PDB entry 7X95 | electron microscopy, 3.90 A resolution | chains A and L of the 3 polymer chains in the assembly

[Chain A]
Molecule: Spike glycoprotein
Source organism: Severe acute respiratory syndrome coronavirus 2
UniProtKB: P0DTC2 (SPIKE_SARS2); residues 1-1208 here = UniProt positions 1-1208
Sequence (1278 residues; each row starts with the number of its first residue):
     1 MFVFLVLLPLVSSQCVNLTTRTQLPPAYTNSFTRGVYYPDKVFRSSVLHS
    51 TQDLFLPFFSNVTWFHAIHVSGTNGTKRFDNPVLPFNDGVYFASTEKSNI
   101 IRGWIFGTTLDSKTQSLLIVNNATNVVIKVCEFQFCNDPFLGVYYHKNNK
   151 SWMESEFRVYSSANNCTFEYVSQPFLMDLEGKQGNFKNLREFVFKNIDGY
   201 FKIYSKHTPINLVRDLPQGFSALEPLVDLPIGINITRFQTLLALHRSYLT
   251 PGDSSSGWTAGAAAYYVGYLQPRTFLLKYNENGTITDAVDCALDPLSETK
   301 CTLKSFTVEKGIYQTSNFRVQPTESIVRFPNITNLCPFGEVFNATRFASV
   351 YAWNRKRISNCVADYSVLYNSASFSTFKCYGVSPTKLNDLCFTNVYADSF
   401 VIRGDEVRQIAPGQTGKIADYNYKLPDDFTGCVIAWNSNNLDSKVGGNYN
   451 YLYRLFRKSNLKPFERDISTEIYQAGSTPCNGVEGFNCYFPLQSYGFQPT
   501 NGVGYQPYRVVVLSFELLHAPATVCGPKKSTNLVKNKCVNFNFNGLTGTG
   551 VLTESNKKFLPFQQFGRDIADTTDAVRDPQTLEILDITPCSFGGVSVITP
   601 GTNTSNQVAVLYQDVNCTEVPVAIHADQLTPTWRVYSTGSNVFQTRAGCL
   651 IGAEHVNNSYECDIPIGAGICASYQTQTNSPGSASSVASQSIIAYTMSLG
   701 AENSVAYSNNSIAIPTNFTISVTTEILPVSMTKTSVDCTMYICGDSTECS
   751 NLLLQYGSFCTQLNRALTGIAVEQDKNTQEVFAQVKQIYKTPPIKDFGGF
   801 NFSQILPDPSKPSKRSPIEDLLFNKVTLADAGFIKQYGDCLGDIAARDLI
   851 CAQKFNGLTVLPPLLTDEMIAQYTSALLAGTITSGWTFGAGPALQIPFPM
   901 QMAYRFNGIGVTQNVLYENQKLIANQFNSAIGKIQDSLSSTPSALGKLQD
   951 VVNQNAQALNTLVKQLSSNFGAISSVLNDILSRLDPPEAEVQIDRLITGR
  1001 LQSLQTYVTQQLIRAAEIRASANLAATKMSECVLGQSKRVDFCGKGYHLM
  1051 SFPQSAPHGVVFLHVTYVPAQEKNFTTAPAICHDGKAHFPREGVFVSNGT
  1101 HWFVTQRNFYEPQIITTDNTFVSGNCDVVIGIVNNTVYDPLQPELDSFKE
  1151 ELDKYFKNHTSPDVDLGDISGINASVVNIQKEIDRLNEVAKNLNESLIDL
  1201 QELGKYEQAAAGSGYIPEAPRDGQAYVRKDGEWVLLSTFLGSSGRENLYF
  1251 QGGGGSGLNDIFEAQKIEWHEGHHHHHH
Unresolved in the structure: 1-331, 529-1278
Differences from the reference sequence: engineered mutation Gly682 (Arg in P0DTC2), Ser683 (Arg in P0DTC2), Ser685 (Arg in P0DTC2), Pro817 (Phe in P0DTC2), Pro892 (Ala in P0DTC2), Pro899 (Ala in P0DTC2), Pro942 (Ala in P0DTC2), Pro986 (Lys in P0DTC2), Pro987 (Val in P0DTC2); expression tag (1209-1278)
Disulfides: Cys336-Cys361, Cys379-Cys432, Cys391-Cys525, Cys480-Cys488
Covalently attached groups: N-acetylglucosamine (NAG) linked to Asn343
Swiss-Prot annotation at these positions:
  - region: Asn280 to Cys301 (Putative superantigen), Arg403 to Asp405 (Integrin-binding motif), Asn448 to Phe456 (Immunodominant HLA epitope recognized by the CD8+), Pro681, Ala684 (Putative superantigen), Ser816 to Tyr837 (Fusion peptide 1), Lys835 to Phe855 (Fusion peptide 2), Asp1163 to Glu1202 (Heptad repeat 2)
  - site: Arg815, Ser816 (Cleavage)
  - glycosylation: Asn17 (N-linked (GlcNAc...) (complex) asparagine), Asn61 (N-linked (GlcNAc...) (hybrid) asparagine), Asn74 (N-linked (GlcNAc...) (complex) asparagine), Asn122 (N-linked (GlcNAc...) (hybrid) asparagine), Asn149 (N-linked (GlcNAc...) (complex) asparagine), Asn165 (N-linked (GlcNAc...) (complex) asparagine), Asn234 (N-linked (GlcNAc...) (high mannose) asparagine), Asn282 (N-linked (GlcNAc...) (complex) asparagine), Thr323 (O-linked (GalNAc) threonine), Ser325 (O-linked (HexNAc...) serine), Asn331 (N-linked (GlcNAc...) (complex) asparagine), Asn343 (N-linked (GlcNAc...) (complex) asparagine), Asn603 (N-linked (GlcNAc...) (hybrid) asparagine), Asn616 (N-linked (GlcNAc...) (complex) asparagine), Asn657 (N-linked (GlcNAc...) (complex) asparagine), Thr676 (O-linked (GlcNAc...) threonine), Thr678 (O-linked (GlcNAc...) threonine), Asn709 (N-linked (GlcNAc...) (high mannose) asparagine), Asn717 (N-linked (GlcNAc...) (hybrid) asparagine), Asn801 (N-linked (GlcNAc...) (hybrid) asparagine) and 6 more in UniProt
  - natural variant: Leu5 (L5F: In strain: Iota/B.1.526), Ser13 (S13I: In strain: Epsilon/B.1.427/B.1.429), Leu18 (L18F: In strain: Beta/B.1.351, Gamma/P.1 and 1 more), Thr19 (T19I: In strain: Omicron/BQ.1.1, Omicron/XBB.1.5 and 1 more; T19R: In strain: Delta/B.1.617.2, Omicron/BA.2 and 4 more), Thr20 (T20N: In strain: Gamma/P.1), Leu24 to Ala27 (sequence variant, change not given here; In strain: Omicron/BA.2, Omicron/BA.2.12.1 and 6 more), Pro26 (P26S: In strain: Gamma/P.1), Gln52 (Q52H: In strain: Omicron/EG.5.1), Ala67 (A67V: In strain: Eta/B.1.525, Omicron/BA.1), His69 to Val70 (deletion: In strain: Alpha/B.1.1.7, Eta/B.1.525 and 5 more), Gly75 (G75V: In strain: Lambda/C.37), Thr76 (T76I: In strain: Lambda/C.37), 82 further natural variant entries in UniProt
  - mutagenesis: His69 to Val70 (Increased incorporation of cleaved spike into virions), Asn121 (N121Q: Partial loss of biliverdin affinity), Arg190 (R190K: Partial loss of biliverdin affinity), Asn234 (N234Q: Increased resistance to neutralizing antibodies), Asn331 (N331Q: Reduced viral infectivity), Asn343 (N343Q: Reduced viral infectivity), Leu452 (L452R: Increased resistance to neutralizing antibodies. Decreases HLA binding to NF9 epitope. Increased binding affinity to human ACE2), Tyr453 (Y453F: Decreased HLA binding to NF9 epitope. Increased binding affinity to human ACE2), Ala475 (A475V: Increased resistance to neutralizing antibodies), Val483 (V483A: Increased resistance to neutralizing antibodies), Glu484 (E484D: Increased replication in human TMEM106B overexpressing cells), Phe490 (F490L: Increased resistance to neutralizing antibodies and human covalescent sera neutralization), 12 further mutagenesis entries in UniProt

[Chain L]
Molecule: Ab709 light chain
Source organism: Homo sapiens
Sequence (239 residues; row label = number of the first residue in the row; numbers below 1 keep their minus sign (Met-23 is residue -23)):
   -23 MDPKGSLSWRILLFLSLAFELSYGQSVLTQPPSASGTPGQRVTISCSGSS
    27 SNIGSNFVYWYQHFPGAAPKLLIYRNTLRPSGVPDRFSGSKSGTSASLAI
    77 SGLRSEDEADYYCAAWDDSLFWVFGGGTKLTVLGQPKAAPSVTLFPPSSE
   127 ELQANKATLVCLISDFYPGAVTVAWKADSSPVKAGVETTTPSKQSNNKYA
   177 ASSYLSLTPEQWKSHRSYSCQVTHEGSTVEKTVAPTECS
Unresolved in the structure: -23 to 1, 109-215
Disulfides: Cys22-Cys89

[Interface between chain A and chain L]
Contacting residue pairs (17; chain A residue first):
  Arg403(A) - Ser31(L)
  Tyr449(A) - Ser68(L)  hydrogen bond (side chain-backbone)
  Tyr449(A) - Gly69(L)  hydrogen bond (side chain-backbone)
  Tyr453(A) - Ser31(L)
  Glu484(A) - Leu54(L)
  Gly485(A) - Tyr50(L)
  Gly485(A) - Arg51(L)  hydrogen bond (backbone-side chain)
  Phe486(A) - Tyr50(L)
  Cys488(A) - Arg51(L)
  Tyr489(A) - Arg51(L)
  Gln493(A) - Phe33(L)
  Gln498(A) - Gly69(L)
  Gln498(A) - Thr70(L)  hydrogen bond
  Asn501(A) - Ser26(L)
  Tyr505(A) - Ser26(L)
  Tyr505(A) - Ser27(L)
  Tyr505(A) - Asp94(L)

[In short]
The interface between chain A and chain L involves 12 residues on one side and 11 on the other, with 4
hydrogen bonds. Among the polar pairs are Tyr449(A)-Ser68(L), Tyr449(A)-Gly69(L) and Gly485(A)-Arg51(L).
N-acetylglucosamine is covalently linked to Asn343(A).
Here chain A is Spike glycoprotein (Severe acute respiratory syndrome coronavirus 2) and chain L is Ab709
light chain (Homo sapiens). Entry 7X95 (The SARS-CoV-2 receptor binding domain bound with the Fab fragment of
a human neutralizing antibody Ab709) was determined by electron microscopy, deposited together with 7Y6L,
7Y6N, 7X93, 7X94 and 7X96.
